1L8J - chain A; structure by X-ray diffraction, 2.00 A resolution.

# Chain A
Protein: Endothelial protein C receptor
Organism: Homo sapiens
Notes: fragment: Extracellular domain (residues 18-210)
UniProtKB: Q9UNN8 (EPCR_HUMAN); residues 1-193 here correspond to UniProt positions 18-210 (UniProt number = residue number + 17)
Sequence (193 residues; numbered 1 to 193; the number before each row is that of its first residue):
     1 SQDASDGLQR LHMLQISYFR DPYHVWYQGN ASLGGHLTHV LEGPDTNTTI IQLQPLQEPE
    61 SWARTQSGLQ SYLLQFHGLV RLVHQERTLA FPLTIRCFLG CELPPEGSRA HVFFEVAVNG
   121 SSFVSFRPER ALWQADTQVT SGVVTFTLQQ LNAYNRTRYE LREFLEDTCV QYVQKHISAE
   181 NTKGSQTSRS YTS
Unresolved in the structure: 1-7, 178-193
Curated features (UniProtKB/Swiss-Prot):
  - glycosylation (N-linked (GlcNAc...) asparagine): Asn30, Asn47, Asn119, Asn155
Disulfides: Cys101-Cys169
Covalently attached groups: N-acetylglucosamine (NAG) linked to Asn30, Asn47, Asn119
Ligand contacts: phosphatidylethanolamine (PTY): Leu11, Met13, Leu14, Gln15, Gly29, Ala31, His39, Val40, Leu41, Ile50, Thr65, Gly68, Leu69, Tyr72, Gln75, Phe76, Leu79, Val80, Val83, Leu89, Ile95, Cys97, Leu99, Phe114, Val116, Val118, Phe123, Trp133, Thr147, Leu151, Arg156, Thr157, Glu160, Leu161, Glu163, Phe164, Thr168, Cys169, Tyr172

# Overview
Ligands of chain A: phosphatidylethanolamine. N-acetylglucosamine is covalently linked to Asn30, Asn47 and
Asn119.
Chain A is Endothelial protein C receptor (Homo sapiens); the structure, Crystal Structure of the Endothelial
Protein C Receptor and Bound Phospholipid Molecule, was determined by X-ray diffraction.
